PDB entry 7MUD | electron microscopy, 2.80 A resolution | chains EC and ED of the 130 polymer chains in the assembly

# Chain EC
Molecule: DotC
From: Legionella pneumophila
Reference sequence: O52184 (O52184_LEGPN); residues 1-303 here = UniProt positions 1-303
Sequence (303 residues; row label = number of the first residue in the row):
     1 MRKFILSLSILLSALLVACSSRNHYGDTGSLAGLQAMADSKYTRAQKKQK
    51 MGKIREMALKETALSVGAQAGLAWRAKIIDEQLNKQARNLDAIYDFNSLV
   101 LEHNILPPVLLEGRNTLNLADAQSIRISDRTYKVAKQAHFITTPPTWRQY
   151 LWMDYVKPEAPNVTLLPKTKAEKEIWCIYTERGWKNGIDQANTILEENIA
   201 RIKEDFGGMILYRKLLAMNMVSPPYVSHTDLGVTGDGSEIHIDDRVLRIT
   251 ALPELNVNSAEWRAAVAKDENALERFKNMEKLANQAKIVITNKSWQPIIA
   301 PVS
Disordered / not traced: 1-27, 36-59, 162-172, 269-303
Reported in the primary citation:
  - post-translational modification sites: Cys19 (citing earlier work)

# Chain ED
Molecule: DotD
From: Legionella pneumophila
Reference sequence: O52183 (O52183_LEGPN); residue numbers follow UniProt; this construct covers 1-163
Sequence (163 residues; row label = number of the first residue in the row):
     1 MNNNKIVIMFIFSALLAGCAGTMKFKKPPINNPSDDATIKLAEAAVSVSD
    51 SMLEMAKVEKVITPPSKDNTLTIPNAYNLQARASVDWSGPIEELTARIAK
   101 AAHFRFRVLGKSPSVPVLISISTKDESLAEILRDIDYQAGKKASIHVYPN
   151 SQVVELRYAKIYS
Disordered / not traced: 1-23, 163
Reported in the primary citation:
  - post-translational modification sites: Cys19 (citing earlier work)

# Interface between chain EC and chain ED
Contacting residue pairs (41; chain EC residue first):
  Arg75(EC) - Asp35(ED)  salt bridge
  Arg75(EC) - Asp36(ED)  salt bridge
  Gln82(EC) - Asp35(ED)
  Gln82(EC) - Thr38(ED)
  Arg88(EC) - Asp86(ED)  salt bridge
  Arg88(EC) - Trp87(ED)
  Arg88(EC) - Ser88(ED)
  Arg88(EC) - Ser120(ED)
  Arg88(EC) - Ile121(ED)
  Ile93(EC) - Ala45(ED)  hydrophobic
  Tyr94(EC) - Ala44(ED)
  Asn97(EC) - Leu118(ED)  hydrogen bond (side chain-backbone)
  Glu102(EC) - Lys141(ED)
  Glu102(EC) - Ile161(ED)
  His103(EC) - Ile161(ED)
  His103(EC) - Tyr162(ED)
  Asn104(EC) - Val115(ED)
  Asn104(EC) - Lys142(ED)
  Asn104(EC) - Tyr162(ED)  hydrogen bond
  Thr142(EC) - Val115(ED)
  Asn192(EC) - Asp36(ED)
  Asn192(EC) - Lys40(ED)  hydrogen bond (backbone-side chain)
  Leu195(EC) - Ala37(ED)  hydrophobic
  Ile199(EC) - Lys40(ED)
  Ile199(EC) - Leu41(ED)  hydrophobic
  Ile199(EC) - Ala44(ED)  hydrophobic
  Lys203(EC) - Ala44(ED)
  Lys203(EC) - Ser47(ED)
  Lys203(EC) - Val48(ED)
  Phe206(EC) - Val48(ED)  hydrophobic
  Ile210(EC) - Met52(ED)  hydrophobic
  Ile210(EC) - Met55(ED)  hydrophobic
  Ala217(EC) - Ile62(ED)
  Arg245(EC) - Tyr162(ED)
  Leu247(EC) - Tyr162(ED)  hydrophobic
  Arg263(EC) - Ile62(ED)
  Ala264(EC) - Ile62(ED)
  Ala265(EC) - Ile62(ED)  hydrophobic
  Val266(EC) - Val61(ED)
  Ala267(EC) - Lys57(ED)
  Ala267(EC) - Val61(ED)  hydrophobic
Other interface residues (no listed pair), chain EC (31 interface residues in all): Leu83, Leu90, Leu151, Glu196, Arg213, Lys214, Asp243
Other interface residues (no listed pair), chain ED (31 interface residues in all): Ser51, Val58, Glu59, Lys111, Ser122

# In short
The chain EC/chain ED interface involves 31 residues from each chain, with 3 hydrogen bonds and 3 salt
bridges. Among the polar pairs are Arg75(EC)-Asp35(ED), Arg75(EC)-Asp36(ED) and Arg88(EC)-Asp86(ED). The paper
reports modification sites Cys19(EC) and Cys19(ED).
Chain EC is DotC and chain ED is DotD, both from Legionella pneumophila; the structure, Legionella pneumophila
Dot/Icm T4SS OMC, was determined by electron microscopy (same publication as 7MUC, 7MUE, 7MUQ, 7MUS, 7MUV,
7MUW and 7MUY).
